Entry 7K7G (electron microscopy, 4.20 A resolution (low resolution: residue-level contacts below are approximate; hydrogen-bond / salt-bridge calls are withheld)); this record covers chains C and I of the 11 polymer chains in the assembly.

Chain C:
Protein: Histone H2A.1
Organism: Saccharomyces cerevisiae (strain ATCC 204508 / S288c)
UniProtKB: P04911 (H2A1_YEAST); residue numbers follow UniProt; this construct covers 1-132
Chain sequence (132 residues; numbered 1 to 132; the number before each row is that of its first residue):
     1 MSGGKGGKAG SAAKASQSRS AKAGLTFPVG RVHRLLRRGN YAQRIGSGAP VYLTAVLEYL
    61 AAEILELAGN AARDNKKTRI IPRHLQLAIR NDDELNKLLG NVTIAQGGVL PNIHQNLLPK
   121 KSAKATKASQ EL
Disordered / not traced: 1-18, 116-132
UniProt features mapped onto this chain:
  - motif: Ser129, Gln130 ([ST]-Q motif)
  - site: Lys120 (Not ubiquitinated)
  - modified residue: Ser2 (N-acetylserine), Lys5 (N6-acetyllysine), Lys8 (N6-acetyllysine), Lys14 (N6-succinyllysine), Lys22 (N6-succinyllysine), Gln106 (N5-methylglutamine), Lys120 (N6-malonyllysine), Ser129 (Phosphoserine)
  - cross-link: Lys127 (Glycyl lysine isopeptide (Lys-Gly) (interchain with G-Cter in SUMO))
  - mutagenesis: Lys120 to Lys121 (No effect. No effect; when associated with R-124 and R-127), Ser122 (S122A/E: Causes hypersensitivity to DNA-damage-inducing agents and impairs sporulation), Lys124 (K124R: No effect; when associated with R-120; R-121 and R-127), Lys127 (K127R: No effect; when associated with R-120; R-121 and R-124), Ser129 (S129A: Causes hypersensitivity to DNA-damage-inducing agents; S129E/T: No effect)

Chain I:
Molecule: 147-nt DNA strand
Organism: Saccharomyces cerevisiae
Sequence (147 nucleotides; each row starts with the number of its first residue; numbering starts at 0):
     0 ATCGAGAATC CCGGTGCCGA GGCCGCTCAA TTGGTCGTAG ACAGCTCTAG CACCGCTTAA
    60 ACGCACGTAC GCGCTGTCCC CCGCGTTTTA ATATTAGTGT ATTTGATTTC CGAAAGTTAA
   120 AAAAGAAATA GTAAGAAATC ATCCGAT
Disordered / not traced: 0-13, 137-146

Interface between chain C and chain I:
Residue-residue contacts (7):
  Arg19(C) with DT30(I)
  Gly30(C) with DA29(I); DT30(I)
  Arg31(C) with DA29(I)
  Arg34(C) with DA29(I)
  Arg79(C) with DA19(I); DG20(I)
Also at the interface, not in a pair above, chain C (6 interface residues in all): Gln43
Also at the interface, not in a pair above, chain I (5 interface residues in all): DA38

Summary:
The interface between chain C and chain I involves 6 residues on one side and 5 on the other. From UniProt: 6
mutagenesis sites on chain C.
Chain C is Histone H2A.1 (Saccharomyces cerevisiae (strain ATCC 204508 / S288c)) and chain I is a 147-nt DNA
strand (Saccharomyces cerevisiae); the structure, nucleosome and Gal4 complex, was determined by electron
microscopy (same publication as 7K78 and 7K79).
